5CB4 - chains B and F of the 6 polymer chains in the assembly; structure by X-ray diffraction, 2.19 A resolution.

[Chain B]
Molecule: Tubulin beta
From: Sus barbatus
Chain sequence (445 residues; numbered 1 to 445; the number before each row is that of its first residue):
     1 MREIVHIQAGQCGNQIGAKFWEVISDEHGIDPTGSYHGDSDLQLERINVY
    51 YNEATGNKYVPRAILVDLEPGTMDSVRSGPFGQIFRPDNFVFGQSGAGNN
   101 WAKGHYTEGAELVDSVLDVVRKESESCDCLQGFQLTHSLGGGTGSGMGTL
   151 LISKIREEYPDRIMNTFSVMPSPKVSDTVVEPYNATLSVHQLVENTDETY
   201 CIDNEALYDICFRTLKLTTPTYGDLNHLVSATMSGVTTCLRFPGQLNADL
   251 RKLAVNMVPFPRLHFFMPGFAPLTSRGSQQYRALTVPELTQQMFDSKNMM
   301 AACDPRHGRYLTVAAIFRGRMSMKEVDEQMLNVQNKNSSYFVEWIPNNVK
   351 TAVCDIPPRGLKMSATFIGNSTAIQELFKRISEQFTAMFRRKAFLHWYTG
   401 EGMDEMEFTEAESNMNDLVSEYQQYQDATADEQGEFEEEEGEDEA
Disordered / not traced: 1, 429-445
Bound ions: Mg2+: Q11 (together with GDP)
Residues lining bound ligands:
  - GDP (guanosine-5'-diphosphate): G10, Q11, C12, Q15, I16, D67, A97, N99, S138, G140, G141, G142, T143, G144, S145, V169, P171, V175, D177, E181, N204, L207, Y222, L225, N226
  - Tivantinib (TIV; (3R,4R)-3-(5,6-dihydro-4H-pyrrolo[3,2,1-ij]quinolin-1-yl)-4-(1H-indol-3-yl)pyrrolidine-2,5-dione): V236, C239, L246, A248, K252, L253, N256, M257, T312, V313, A314, A315, I316, N347, N348, V349, K350, T351, A352, I368

[Chain F]
Molecule: Uncharacterized protein
From: Gallus gallus
UniProtKB: E1BQ43 (E1BQ43_CHICK); residues 1-378 here = UniProt positions 1-378
Chain sequence (384 residues; each row starts with the number of its first residue):
     1 MYTFVVRDENSSVYAEVSRLLLATGQWKRLRKDNPRFNLMLGERNRLPFG
    51 RLGHEPGLVQLVNYYRGADKLCRKASLVKLIKTSPELSESCTWFPESYVI
   101 YPTNLKTPVAPAQNGIRHLINNTRTDEREVFLAAYNRRREGREGNVWIAK
   151 SSAGAKGEGILISSEASELLDFIDEQGQVHVIQKYLEKPLLLEPGHRKFD
   201 IRSWVLVDHLYNIYLYREGVLRTSSEPYNSANFQDKTCHLTNHCIQKEYS
   251 KNYGRYEEGNEMFFEEFNQYLMDALNTTLENSILLQIKHIIRSCLMCIEP
   301 AISTKHLHYQSFQLFGFDFMVDEELKVWLIEVNGAPACAQKLYAELCQGI
   351 VDVAISSVFPLADTGQKTSQPTSIFIKLHHHHHH
Disordered / not traced: 104-125, 150-160, 248-251, 363-371, 381-384
Sequence notes: expression tag (379-384)
Residues lining bound ligands: AMP-PCP (ACP; phosphomethylphosphonic acid adenylate ester): K74, P95, I148, Q183, K184, Y185, L186, K198, D200, R202, R222, H239, L240, T241, N242, D318, I330, E331, N333

[How chain B and chain F interact]
Residue-residue contacts (12):
  R309(B) with R31(F)
  L331(B) with R36(F); P56(F)
  Q334(B) with R36(F)
  N335(B) with T3(F); R36(F), hydrogen bond; G57(F), hydrogen bond (side chain-backbone); L58(F)
  K336(B) with K28(F)
  S338(B) with L30(F); N34(F), hydrogen bond
  E343(B) with R31(F), salt bridge
Also at the interface, not in a pair above, chain B (9 interface residues in all): S339, N347
Also at the interface, not in a pair above, chain F (11 interface residues in all): D33, E55

[Overview]
The interface between chain B and chain F involves 9 residues on one side and 11 on the other; the contacts
include 3 hydrogen bonds and 1 salt bridge. Among the polar pairs are E343(B)-R31(F), N335(B)-R36(F) and
N335(B)-G57(F). Ligands of chain B: GDP and Tivantinib.
Chain B is Tubulin beta (Sus barbatus) and chain F is Uncharacterized protein (Gallus gallus); the structure,
Crystal structure of T2R-TTL-Tivantinib complex, was determined by X-ray diffraction together with 5C8Y, 5CA0
and 5CA1 from the same study.
